Entry 4BJ5 (X-ray diffraction, 3.29 A resolution); this record covers chains B and C of the 3 polymer chains in the assembly.

== Chain B ==
Name: Protein RIF2
Source organism: Saccharomyces cerevisiae
UniProtKB: Q06208 (RIF2_YEAST); residues 1-395 here = UniProt positions 1-395
Sequence (399 residues; numbered -3 to 395; the number before each row is that of its first residue; numbers below 1 keep their minus sign (Gly-3 is residue -3)):
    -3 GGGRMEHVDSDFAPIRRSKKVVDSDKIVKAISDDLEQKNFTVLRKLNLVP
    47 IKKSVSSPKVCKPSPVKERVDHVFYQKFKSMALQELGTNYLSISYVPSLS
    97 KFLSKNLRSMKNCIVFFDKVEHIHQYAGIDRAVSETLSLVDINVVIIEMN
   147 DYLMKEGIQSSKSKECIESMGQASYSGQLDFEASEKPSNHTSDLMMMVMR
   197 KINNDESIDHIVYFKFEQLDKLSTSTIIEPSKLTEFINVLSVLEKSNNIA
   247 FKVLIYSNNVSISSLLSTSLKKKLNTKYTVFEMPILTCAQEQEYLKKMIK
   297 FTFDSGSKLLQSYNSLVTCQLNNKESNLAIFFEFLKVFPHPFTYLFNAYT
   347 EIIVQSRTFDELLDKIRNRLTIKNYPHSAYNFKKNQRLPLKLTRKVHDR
Unresolved in the structure: -3 to 62, 152-187, 390-395
Sequence notes: expression tag (-3 to 0)

== Chain C ==
Name: DNA-binding protein RAP1
Source organism: Saccharomyces cerevisiae
Notes: fragment: c-terminal domain, residues 627-827
UniProtKB: P11938 (RAP1_YEAST); numbering as in UniProt (aligned over 627-827)
Sequence (202 residues; each row starts with the number of its first residue):
   626 GASNSYAIPENELLDEDTMNFISSLKNDLSNISNSLPFEYPHEIAEAIRS
   676 DFSNEDIYDNIDPDTISFPPKIATTDLFLPLFFHFGSTRQFMDKLHEVIS
   726 GDYEPSQAEKLVQDLCDETGIRKNFSTSILTCLSGDLMVFPRYFLNMFKD
   776 NVNPPPNVPGIWTHDDDESLKSNDQEQIRKLVKKHGTGRMEMRKRFFEKD
   826 LL
Unresolved in the structure: 626-674, 826-827
Sequence notes: expression tag (626)
UniProt features mapped onto this chain:
  - modified residue: Ser731 (Phosphoserine)

== How chain B and chain C interact ==
Contacting residue pairs (30; chain B residue first):
  His68(B) - Lys696(C)
  Gln72(B) - Ser692(C)
  Ser76(B) - Phe693(C)  hydrogen bond (side chain-backbone)
  Leu79(B) - Phe708(C)
  Leu79(B) - His709(C)  hydrogen bond (backbone-side chain)
  Gly83(B) - His709(C)
  Phe342(B) - His709(C)
  Asn343(B) - Pro705(C)
  Thr346(B) - Pro705(C)
  Thr346(B) - His709(C)
  Glu347(B) - Thr700(C)
  Glu347(B) - Arg747(C)  salt bridge
  Val350(B) - Thr700(C)
  Val350(B) - Phe708(C)  hydrophobic
  Gln351(B) - Thr700(C)  hydrogen bond
  Arg353(B) - Lys696(C)
  Ala375(B) - Arg747(C)  hydrogen bond (backbone-side chain)
  Asn377(B) - Lys748(C)
  Gln382(B) - Leu706(C)
  Gln382(B) - Asp742(C)
  Arg383(B) - Leu706(C)
  Leu384(B) - Leu706(C)  hydrophobic
  Pro385(B) - Leu706(C)
  Pro385(B) - His709(C)
  Pro385(B) - Phe710(C)  hydrophobic
  Pro385(B) - Gln715(C)
  Leu386(B) - Gln715(C)  hydrogen bond (backbone-side chain)
  Leu388(B) - Gly711(C)
  Leu388(B) - Ser712(C)
  Leu388(B) - Gln715(C)
Interface residues without a listed pair, chain B (23 interface residues in all): Lys75, Tyr376, Lys387
Interface residues without a listed pair, chain C (16 interface residues in all): Pro694

== Summary ==
23 residues of chain B face 16 of chain C across their interface; the contacts include 5 hydrogen bonds and 1
salt bridge. Polar contacts include Glu347(B)-Arg747(C), Ser76(B)-Phe693(C) and Leu79(B)-His709(C).
Chain B is Protein RIF2 and chain C is DNA-binding protein RAP1, both from Saccharomyces cerevisiae; the
structure, Crystal structure of Rif2 in complex with the C-terminal domain of Rap1 (Rap1-RCT), was determined
by X-ray diffraction (same publication as 4BJ1, 4BJ6, 4BJS and 4BJT).
